Entry 1UVJ (X-ray diffraction, 1.90 A resolution); this record covers chains A and D.

# Chain A
Protein: RNA-directed RNA polymerase
From: Pseudomonas phage phi6
Notes: EC 2.7.7.48
Reference sequence: P11124 (RDRP_BPPH6); residues 1-664 here correspond to UniProt positions 2-665 (UniProt number = residue number + 1)
Amino-acid sequence (664 residues; each row starts with the number of its first residue):
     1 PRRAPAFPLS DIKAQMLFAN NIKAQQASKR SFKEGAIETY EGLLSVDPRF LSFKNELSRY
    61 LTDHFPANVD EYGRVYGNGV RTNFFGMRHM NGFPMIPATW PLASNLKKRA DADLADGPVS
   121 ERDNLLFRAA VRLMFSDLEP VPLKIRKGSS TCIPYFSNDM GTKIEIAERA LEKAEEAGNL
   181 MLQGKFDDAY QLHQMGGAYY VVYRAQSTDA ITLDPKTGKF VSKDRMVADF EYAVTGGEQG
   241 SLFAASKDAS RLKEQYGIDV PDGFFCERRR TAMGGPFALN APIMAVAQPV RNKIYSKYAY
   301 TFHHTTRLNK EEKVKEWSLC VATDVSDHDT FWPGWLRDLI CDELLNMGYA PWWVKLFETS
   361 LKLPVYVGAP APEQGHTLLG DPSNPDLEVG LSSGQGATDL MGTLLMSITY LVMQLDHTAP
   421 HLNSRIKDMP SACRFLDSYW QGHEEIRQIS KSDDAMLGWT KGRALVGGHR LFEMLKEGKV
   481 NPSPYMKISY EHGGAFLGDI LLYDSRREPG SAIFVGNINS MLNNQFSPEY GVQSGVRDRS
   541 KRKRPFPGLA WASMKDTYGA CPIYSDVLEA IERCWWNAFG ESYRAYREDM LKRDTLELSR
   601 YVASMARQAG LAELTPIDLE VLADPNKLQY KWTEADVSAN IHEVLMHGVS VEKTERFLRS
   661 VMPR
Construct notes: conflict Met456 (Ile457 in P11124)
Bound ions: Mn2+: Asp454, Glu491, Ala495
UniProt features mapped onto this chain:
  - binding site (Mg(2+)): Asp453, Tyr490, Gly494

# Chain D
Molecule: 7-nt RNA strand
Sequence (7 nucleotides; numbered 1 to 7; the number before each row is that of its first residue):
     1 UUUUUCC
Unresolved in the structure: 1-3

# How chain A and chain D interact
Pairs across the interface (36; chain A residue first):
  Lys23(A) - U4(D)  base contact
  Arg30(A) - U4(D)  base contact
  Ser149(A) - U5(D)  phosphate contact
  Ser149(A) - C6(D)  hydrogen bond to the phosphate
  Ser150(A) - U4(D)  base contact
  Ser150(A) - U5(D)  hydrogen bond to the phosphate
  Cys152(A) - U4(D)  hydrogen bond to the phosphate
  Cys152(A) - U5(D)  sugar contact
  Phe156(A) - U4(D)  base contact
  Tyr200(A) - U4(D)  sugar contact
  Val202(A) - U4(D)  sugar contact
  Arg204(A) - U5(D)  hydrogen bond to the base
  Ala272(A) - U5(D)  base contact
  Met273(A) - U5(D)  base contact
  Gly274(A) - U4(D)  phosphate contact
  Gly274(A) - U5(D)  sugar contact
  Gly275(A) - U5(D)  hydrogen bond to the sugar
  Met284(A) - C7(D)  phosphate contact
  Arg291(A) - C7(D)  base contact
  Tyr295(A) - C7(D)  base contact
  Ser393(A) - U5(D)  hydrogen bond to the base
  Ser393(A) - C6(D)  base contact
  Gly394(A) - U5(D)  hydrogen bond to the base
  Gly394(A) - C6(D)  sugar contact
  Gln395(A) - C6(D)  hydrogen bond to the sugar
  Thr398(A) - C6(D)  sugar contact
  Asp399(A) - C7(D)  base contact
  Lys451(A) - C7(D)  base contact
  Lys543(A) - U5(D)  salt bridge to the phosphate
  Asn626(A) - C6(D)  base contact
  Leu628(A) - C7(D)  base contact
  Gln629(A) - C6(D)  base contact
  Gln629(A) - C7(D)  sugar contact
  Trp632(A) - C7(D)  sugar contact
  Thr633(A) - C7(D)  hydrogen bond to the sugar
  Glu634(A) - C7(D)  hydrogen bond to the sugar
Other interface residues (no listed pair), chain A (38 interface residues in all): Ala27, Lys144, Arg146, Gly148, Asn158, Gln288, Gly396, Tyr630, Met646

# Overview
38 residues of chain A and 4 residues of chain D are in contact, with 10 hydrogen bonds and 1 salt bridge.
Polar contacts include Arg204(A)-U5(D), Ser393(A)-U5(D) and Gly394(A)-U5(D). Asp454(A), Glu491(A) and
Ala495(A) coordinate Mn2+. From UniProt: 3 Mg2+-binding residues on chain A.
Here chain A is RNA-directed RNA polymerase (Pseudomonas phage phi6) and chain D is a 7-nt RNA strand. Entry
1UVJ (The structural basis for RNA specificity and Ca2 inhibition of an RNA-dependent RNA polymerase phi6p2
with ...) was determined by X-ray diffraction (same publication as 1UVL, 1UVN, 1UVI, 1UVK and 1UVM).
